Entry 1PQ0 (X-ray diffraction, 2.20 A resolution); this record covers chain A.

# Chain A
Protein: Apoptosis regulator Bcl-X
From: Mus musculus
Notes: fragment: Bcl-xl
UniProt: Q64373 (BCLX_MOUSE); residues 1-196 here = UniProt positions 1-196
Amino-acid sequence (196 residues; each row starts with the number of its first residue):
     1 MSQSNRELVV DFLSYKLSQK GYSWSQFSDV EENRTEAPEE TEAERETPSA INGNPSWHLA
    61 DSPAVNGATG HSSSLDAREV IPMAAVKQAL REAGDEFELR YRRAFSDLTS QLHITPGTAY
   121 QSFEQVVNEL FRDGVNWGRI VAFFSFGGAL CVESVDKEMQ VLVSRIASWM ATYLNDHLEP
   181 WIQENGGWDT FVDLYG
Unresolved in the structure: 1, 30-80
Swiss-Prot annotation at these positions:
  - motif: Ser4 to Trp24 (BH4), Val86 to Arg100 (BH3), Glu129 to Gly148 (BH1), Pro180 to Tyr195 (BH2)
  - modified residue (Phosphoserine): Ser49, Ser62
What the authors report for this chain:
  - conformationally variable residues: Ala104

# Summary
From the paper: conformational variability at Ala104.
Chain A is Apoptosis regulator Bcl-X (Mus musculus); the structure, Crystal structure of mouse Bcl-xl, was
determined by X-ray diffraction together with 1PQ1 from the same study.
